Entry 8BDR (electron microscopy, 2.70 A resolution); this record covers chains B and R of the 6 polymer chains in the assembly.

Chain B:
Molecule: RNA-directed RNA polymerase catalytic subunit
Source organism: Influenza B virus (B/Memphis/13/2003)
Notes: EC 2.7.7.48
UniProt: Q5V8Y6 (Q5V8Y6_9INFB); residues 1-752 here = UniProt positions 1-752
Amino-acid sequence (772 residues; numbered -8 to 763; the number before each row is that of its first residue; numbers below 1 keep their minus sign (Gly-8 is residue -8)):
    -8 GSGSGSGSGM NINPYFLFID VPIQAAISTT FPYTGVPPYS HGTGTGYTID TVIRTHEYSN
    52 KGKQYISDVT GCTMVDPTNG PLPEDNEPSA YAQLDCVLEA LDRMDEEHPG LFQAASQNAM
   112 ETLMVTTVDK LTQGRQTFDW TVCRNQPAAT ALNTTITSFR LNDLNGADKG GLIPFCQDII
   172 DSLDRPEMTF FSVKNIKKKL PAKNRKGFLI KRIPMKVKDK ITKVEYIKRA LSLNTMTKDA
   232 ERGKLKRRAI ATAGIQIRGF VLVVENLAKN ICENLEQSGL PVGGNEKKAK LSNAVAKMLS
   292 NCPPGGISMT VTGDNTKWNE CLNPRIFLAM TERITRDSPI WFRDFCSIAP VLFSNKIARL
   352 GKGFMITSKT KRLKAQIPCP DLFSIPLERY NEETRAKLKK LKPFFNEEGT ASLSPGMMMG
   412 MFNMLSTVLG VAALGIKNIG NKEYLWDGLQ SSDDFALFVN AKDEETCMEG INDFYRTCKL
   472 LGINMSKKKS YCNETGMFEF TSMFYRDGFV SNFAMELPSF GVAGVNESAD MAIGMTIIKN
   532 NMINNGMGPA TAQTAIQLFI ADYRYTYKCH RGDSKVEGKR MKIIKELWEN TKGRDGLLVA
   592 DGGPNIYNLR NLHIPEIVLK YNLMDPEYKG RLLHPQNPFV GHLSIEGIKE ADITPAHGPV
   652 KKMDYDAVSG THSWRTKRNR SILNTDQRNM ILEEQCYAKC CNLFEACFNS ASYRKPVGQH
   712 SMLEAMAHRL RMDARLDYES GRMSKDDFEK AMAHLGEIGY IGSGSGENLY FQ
Disordered / not traced: -8 to -1, 194-198, 636-654, 750-763
Construct notes: expression tag (-8 to 0, 753-763)
Ion coordination: Mg2+ site 1: Asp444 (shared with 1 residue of chain M); Mg2+ site 2 near Asp445 (its only coordinating residue here)

Chain R:
Molecule: 3' vRNA
Sequence (21 nucleotides; each row starts with the number of its first residue; numbers below 1 keep their minus sign (U-1 is residue -1)):
    -1 UAUACAACUG AUGAGGCUAU U
Disordered / not traced: -1 to 7

Interface between chain B and chain R:
Pairs across the interface (33):
  Gly125(B) - G11(R)  phosphate contact
  Arg126(B) - U10(R)  phosphate contact
  Arg126(B) - G11(R)  hydrogen bond to the phosphate
  Gln127(B) - A9(R)  hydrogen bond to the phosphate
  Gln127(B) - U10(R)  phosphate contact
  Asn136(B) - A9(R)  hydrogen bond to the phosphate
  Met227(B) - G8(R)  sugar contact
  Thr228(B) - G8(R)  base contact
  Lys229(B) - U10(R)  hydrogen bond to the base
  Asp230(B) - G8(R)  hydrogen bond to the base
  Ile241(B) - A9(R)  sugar contact
  Ile241(B) - U10(R)  base contact
  Ala242(B) - U10(R)  hydrogen bond to the sugar
  Thr243(B) - U10(R)  hydrogen bond to the sugar
  Arg249(B) - U10(R)  hydrogen bond to the phosphate
  Arg249(B) - G11(R)  salt bridge to the phosphate
  Lys260(B) - G13(R)  salt bridge to the phosphate
  Leu271(B) - G13(R)  sugar contact
  Pro272(B) - G13(R)  hydrogen bond to the sugar
  Pro272(B) - G14(R)  sugar contact
  Val273(B) - G13(R)  sugar contact
  Gly274(B) - G14(R)  sugar contact
  Gly275(B) - G14(R)  sugar contact
  Gly411(B) - G11(R)  hydrogen bond to the sugar
  Met412(B) - G11(R)  sugar contact
  Asn414(B) - G11(R)  hydrogen bond to the base
  Asn414(B) - A12(R)  sugar contact
  Met415(B) - A12(R)  sugar contact
  Met415(B) - G13(R)  sugar contact
  Ile524(B) - A17(R)  sugar contact
  Thr527(B) - U16(R)  phosphate contact
  Thr527(B) - A17(R)  phosphate contact
  Asn531(B) - U16(R)  sugar contact
Also at the interface, not in a pair above, chain B (29 interface residues in all): Ser31, Glu256, Lys353, Ala520
Also at the interface, not in a pair above, chain R (10 interface residues in all): C15

In short:
29 residues of chain B face 10 of chain R across their interface, with 11 hydrogen bonds and 2 salt bridges.
Polar contacts include Lys229(B)-U10(R), Asp230(B)-G8(R) and Asn414(B)-G11(R).
Chain B is RNA-directed RNA polymerase catalytic subunit (Influenza B virus (B/Memphis/13/2003)) and chain R
is 3' vRNA; the structure, Early transcription elongation state of influenza B/Mem polymerase backtracked due
to double incoproation of nucleotide analogue ..., was determined by electron microscopy (same publication as
7R1F, 8BE0 and 8BF5).
